PDB entry 1CIC | X-ray diffraction, 2.50 A resolution | chains A and B of the 4 polymer chains in the assembly

== Chain A ==
Molecule: Protein (ig heavy chain V regions)
From: Mus musculus
Notes: fragment: fab immunoglobulin fragment
UniProtKB: Q9R1A5 (Q9R1A5_MOUSE); numbering as in UniProt (aligned over 1-214)
Amino-acid sequence (214 residues; numbered 1 to 214; the number before each row is that of its first residue):
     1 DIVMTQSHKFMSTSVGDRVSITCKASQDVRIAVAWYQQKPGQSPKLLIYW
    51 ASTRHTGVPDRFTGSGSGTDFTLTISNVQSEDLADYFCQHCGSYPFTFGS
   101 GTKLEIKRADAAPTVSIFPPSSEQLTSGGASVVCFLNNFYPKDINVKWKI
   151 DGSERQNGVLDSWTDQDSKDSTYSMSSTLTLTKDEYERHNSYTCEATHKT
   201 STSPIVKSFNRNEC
Cystine bridges: Cys23-Cys88, Cys134-Cys194

== Chain B ==
Molecule: Protein (ig heavy chain V regions)
From: Mus musculus
Notes: fragment: fab immunoglobulin fragment
UniProtKB: P01867 (GCBM_MOUSE); residue numbers follow UniProt; this construct covers 1-217
Amino-acid sequence (217 residues; each row starts with the number of its first residue):
     1 QVQLQQPGSELVRPGASVKLSCKASGYTFTNYWMHWVKQRPGQGLEWIGN
    51 IYPGSGDSNYDEKFKSKATLTVDTSSSTAYMQLSGLTSEDSAVYYCARGL
   101 AFYFDHWGQGTTLTVSSALTTPPSVYPLAPGCGDTTGSSVTLGCLVKGYF
   151 PEPVTVTWNSGSLSSSVHTFPALLQSGLYTMSSSVTVPSSTWPSETVTCS
   201 VAHPASSTTVDKKLEPS
Cystine bridges: Cys22-Cys96, Cys144-Cys199

== Interface between chain A and chain B ==
Residue-residue contacts - 75 pairs, chain A then chain B:
  Tyr36(A) with Tyr103(B); Phe104(B), hydrogen bond (side chain-backbone); Trp107(B), hydrophobic
  Gln38(A) with Gln39(B), hydrogen bond; Tyr95(B), hydrogen bond
  Gln42(A) with Tyr95(B)
  Ser43(A) with Tyr95(B); Trp107(B); Gly108(B), hydrogen bond (side chain-backbone)
  Pro44(A) with Tyr95(B); Trp107(B)
  Lys45(A) with Trp107(B)
  Leu46(A) with Tyr103(B), hydrophobic; Phe104(B); Asp105(B)
  Tyr49(A) with Tyr103(B)
  Trp50(A) with Phe102(B), hydrophobic; Tyr103(B)
  His55(A) with Asp105(B)
  Phe87(A) with Leu45(B), hydrophobic
  Gln89(A) with Phe102(B), hydrogen bond (side chain-backbone); Phe104(B)
  Cys91(A) with Phe102(B)
  Tyr94(A) with Trp47(B), hydrophobic; Asn50(B), hydrogen bond; Asn59(B), hydrogen bond; Ala101(B)
  Pro95(A) with Trp47(B), hydrophobic; Asp61(B)
  Phe96(A) with Trp47(B); Ala101(B); Phe102(B), hydrophobic; Phe104(B), hydrophobic
  Phe98(A) with Leu45(B), hydrophobic; Phe104(B), hydrophobic
  Ser116(A) with Thr141(B)
  Phe118(A) with Leu128(B); Ala129(B); Pro130(B); Thr141(B)
  Pro119(A) with Gly131(B)
  Ser121(A) with Tyr126(B); Pro127(B)
  Glu123(A) with Pro127(B)
  Gln124(A) with Tyr126(B); Lys147(B)
  Ser131(A) with Leu145(B)
  Val133(A) with Leu128(B), hydrophobic
  Phe135(A) with Leu128(B), hydrophobic; Thr141(B); Phe170(B), hydrophobic; Ser182(B); Ser184(B)
  Asn137(A) with His168(B), hydrogen bond; Phe170(B); Ser184(B), hydrogen bond
  Asn138(A) with His168(B), hydrogen bond
  Leu160(A) with Gln175(B); Thr180(B)
  Asp161(A) with Leu173(B)
  Ser162(A) with Phe170(B); Pro171(B), hydrogen bond (side chain-backbone); Leu173(B)
  Trp163(A) with Pro171(B)
  Thr164(A) with Thr169(B); Phe170(B)
  Ser174(A) with His168(B), hydrogen bond; Phe170(B)
  Met175(A) with Phe170(B)
  Ser176(A) with Phe170(B); Ser182(B), hydrogen bond
  Thr180(A) with Gln175(B), hydrogen bond
  Glu213(A) with Cys132(B), hydrogen bond (backbone-side chain); Gly133(B)
  Cys214(A) with Cys132(B), disulfide
Interface residues without a listed pair, chain A (42 interface residues in all): Ala34, Gly158, Thr178
Interface residues without a listed pair, chain B (43 interface residues in all): His35, Val37, Gly44, Glu46, His106, Gln109, Leu142, Gly143, Ser183
Inter-chain disulfides: Cys214(A)-Cys132(B)

== Overview ==
42 residues of chain A and 43 residues of chain B are in contact; the contacts include 1 disulfide bond and 15
hydrogen bonds. Polar pairs include Tyr36(A)-Phe104(B), Gln38(A)-Gln39(B) and Gln38(A)-Tyr95(B).
Here chain A is Protein (ig heavy chain V regions) and chain B is Protein (ig heavy chain V regions), both
from Mus musculus. Entry 1CIC (Idiotope-anti-idiotope fab-fab complex; D1.3-E225) was determined by X-ray
diffraction.
